PDB entry 8OM7 | electron microscopy, 3.74 A resolution | chains B and E of the 6 polymer chains in the assembly

== Chain B (and E) ==
Protein: Lon protease homolog, mitochondrial
From: Homo sapiens
Notes: EC 3.4.21.53; chain E of this document is another copy of the same molecule, construct and numbering; everything in this record applies to it too
UniProt: P36776 (LONM_HUMAN); residues 115-959 here = UniProt positions 115-959
Chain sequence (869 residues; numbered 91 to 959; the number before each row is that of its first residue):
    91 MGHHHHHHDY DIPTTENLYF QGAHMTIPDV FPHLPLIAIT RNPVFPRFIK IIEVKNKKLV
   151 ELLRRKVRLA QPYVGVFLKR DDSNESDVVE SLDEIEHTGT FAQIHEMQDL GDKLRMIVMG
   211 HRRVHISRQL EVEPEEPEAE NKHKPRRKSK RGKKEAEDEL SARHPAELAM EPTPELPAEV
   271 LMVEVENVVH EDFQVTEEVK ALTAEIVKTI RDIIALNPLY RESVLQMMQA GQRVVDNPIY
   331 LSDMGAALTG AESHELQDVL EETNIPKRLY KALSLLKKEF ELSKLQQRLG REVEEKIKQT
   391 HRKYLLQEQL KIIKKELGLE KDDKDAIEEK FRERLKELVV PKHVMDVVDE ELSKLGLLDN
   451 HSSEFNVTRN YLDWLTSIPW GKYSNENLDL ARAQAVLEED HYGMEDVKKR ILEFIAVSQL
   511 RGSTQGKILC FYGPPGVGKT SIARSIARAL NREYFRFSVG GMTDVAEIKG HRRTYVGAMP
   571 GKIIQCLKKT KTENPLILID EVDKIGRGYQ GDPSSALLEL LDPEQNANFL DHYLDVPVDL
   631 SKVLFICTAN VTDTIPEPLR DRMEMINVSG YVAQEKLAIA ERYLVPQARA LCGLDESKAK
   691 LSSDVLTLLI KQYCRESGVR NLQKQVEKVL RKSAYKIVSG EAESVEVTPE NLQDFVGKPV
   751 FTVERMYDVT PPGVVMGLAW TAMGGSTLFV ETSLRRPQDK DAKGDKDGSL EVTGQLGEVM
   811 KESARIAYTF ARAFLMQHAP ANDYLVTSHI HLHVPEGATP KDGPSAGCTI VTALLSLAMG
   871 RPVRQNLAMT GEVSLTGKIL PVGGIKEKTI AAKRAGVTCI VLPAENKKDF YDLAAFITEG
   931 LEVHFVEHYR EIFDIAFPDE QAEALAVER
Not modelled in the structure: 91-122, 222-271, 949-959
Differences from the reference sequence: initiating methionine (91); expression tag (92-114); engineered mutation Glu186 (Tyr in P36776)
Small-molecule neighbours: ADP (adenosine-5'-diphosphate): Asp490, His491, Tyr492, Met494, Pro525, Gly526, Val527, Gly528, Lys529, Thr530, Ser531, Tyr661, Ile669, Tyr673, Arg710, Gln713
Swiss-Prot annotation at these positions:
  - active site: Ser855, Lys898
  - binding site (ATP): Gly523 to Thr530
  - natural variant: Glu476 (E476A: In CODASS), Ser631 (S631Y: In CODASS), Ala670 (A670V: In CODASS), Arg672 (R672C: In CODASS), Pro676 (P676S: In CODASS), Arg679 (R679H: In CODASS), Arg721 (R721G: In CODASS), Ala724 (A724V: In CODASS), Pro749 (P749S: In CODASS), Gly767 (G767E: In CODASS), Ile927 (deletion: In CODASS)
  - mutagenesis: Lys529 (K529R: Abolishes ATPase activity, and presumably ATP-driven protein unfolding, but does not block access to the proteolytic active site or prevent a substrate from binding to it), Trp770 (W770A: Has low basal, but normal stimulated ATPase activity, and retains peptidase activity; W770P: Has normal basal, but low stimulated ATPase activity, and abolishes peptidase activity), Ser855 (S855A: Lacks both ATPase and protease activity, but retains DNA binding activity), Thr880 (T880V: Enhances the basal, but not the stimulated ATPase activity), Gly893 (G893A: Has low basal, but normal stimulated ATPase activity, and retains peptidase activity; G893P: Has normal basal, but low stimulated ATPase activity, and abolishes peptidase activity), Gly894 (G894A/S: Enhances the basal, but not the stimulated ATPase activity, and retains peptidase activity; G894P: Enhances the basal, but not the stimulated ATPase activity, and abolishes peptidase activity)
What the authors report for this chain:
  - mutagenesis - Y186E: decreased catalytic activity on beta-casein
  - mutagenesis - Y186E: abolished catalytic activity on TFAM
  - mutagenesis - Y186E: decreased catalytic activity on ATPase
  - mutagenesis - Y186E (at least 2 degC): decreased stability
  - post-translational modification sites: Ser173, Ser181, Tyr394 (citing earlier work)
  - mutagenesis - Y186E: decreased catalytic activity on glutaryl-Ala-Ala-Phe-MNA
  - catalytic residues: Ser855, Lys898 (citing earlier work)

== Chain B / chain E interface ==
Residue-residue contacts - 7 pairs, chain B then chain E:
  Lys147(B) - Val324(E)
  Val157(B) - Gln193(E)
  Arg158(B) - Gln161(E)  hydrogen bond (backbone-side chain)
  Arg158(B) - Arg212(E)
  Leu159(B) - Gln161(E)
  Ala160(B) - Gln161(E)
  Lys203(B) - Met317(E)
Also at the interface, not in a pair above, chain B (7 interface residues in all): Arg154
Also at the interface, not in a pair above, chain E (7 interface residues in all): Arg137, Asp326

== In short ==
The chain B/chain E interface involves 7 residues from each chain; the contacts include 1 hydrogen bond. The
hydrogen-bonded pair is Arg158(B)-Gln161(E). Chain B binds ADP. The paper reports catalytic residues Ser855(B)
and Lys898(B); Y186E of chain B reduces catalytic activity on beta-casein.
Chain B and chain E are both Lon protease homolog, mitochondrial (Homo sapiens); the structure, Human
Mitochondrial Lon Y186E Mutant ADP Bound, was determined by electron microscopy together with 8OVF, 8OVG, 8OKA
and 8OJL from the same study.
